6JDG - chains B and G of the 7 polymer chains in the assembly; structure by X-ray diffraction, 2.39 A resolution.

Chain B:
Molecule: Single-stranded DNA-binding protein
Organism: Pseudomonas aeruginosa PAO1
UniProtKB: P40947 (SSB_PSEAE); numbering as in UniProt (aligned over 1-115)
Sequence (121 residues; numbered 1 to 121; the number before each row is that of its first residue):
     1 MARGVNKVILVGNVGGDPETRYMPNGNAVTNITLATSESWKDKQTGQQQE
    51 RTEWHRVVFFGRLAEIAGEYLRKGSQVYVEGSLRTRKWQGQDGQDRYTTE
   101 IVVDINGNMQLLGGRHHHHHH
Unresolved in the structure: 1-2, 40-49, 90-92, 114-121
Construct notes: expression tag (116-121)
Reported in the primary citation:
  - binding site for the 20-nt DNA strand (chain G): Arg3, Asn13, Glu19, Arg21, Thr33, Ser37, Glu50, Thr52, Trp54, Arg56, Arg62, Lys73, Tyr97, Asn106
  - binding site for the 20-nt DNA strand: Arg3, Lys7, Asn13, Gly15, Thr33, Thr52, Trp54, Tyr70, Arg86, Trp88, Asn106
  - binding site for the 20-nt DNA strand: Arg3, Gly15, Thr33, Thr52, Trp54

Chain G:
Molecule: 20-nt DNA strand
Sequence (20 nucleotides; numbered 1 to 20; the number before each row is that of its first residue):
     1 TTTTTTTTTTTTTTTTTTTT
Unresolved in the structure: 1, 13-14, 16, 18-20

Interface between chain B and chain G:
Pairs across the interface - 23 pairs, chain B then chain G:
  Asn13(B) - DT8(G)  base contact
  Asn13(B) - DT9(G)  sugar contact
  Val14(B) - DT8(G)  sugar contact
  Gly15(B) - DT7(G)  base contact
  Gly15(B) - DT8(G)  sugar contact
  Glu19(B) - DT3(G)  base contact
  Arg21(B) - DT3(G)  hydrogen bond to the base
  Thr33(B) - DT5(G)  base contact
  Thr33(B) - DT7(G)  hydrogen bond to the base
  Ala35(B) - DT8(G)  base contact
  Ser37(B) - DT10(G)  base contact
  Glu50(B) - DT10(G)  hydrogen bond to the base
  Thr52(B) - DT8(G)  hydrogen bond to the base
  Trp54(B) - DT7(G)  stacking on the base
  Trp54(B) - DT8(G)  base contact
  Arg56(B) - DT5(G)  hydrogen bond to the base
  Lys73(B) - DT8(G)  salt bridge to the phosphate
  Lys73(B) - DT9(G)  phosphate contact
  Gly74(B) - DT8(G)  phosphate contact
  Gly74(B) - DT9(G)  sugar contact
  Trp88(B) - DT4(G)  base contact
  Trp88(B) - DT5(G)  base contact
  Thr98(B) - DT5(G)  base contact
Also at the interface, not in a pair above, chain G (8 interface residues in all): DT6

Summary:
The interface between chain B and chain G involves 16 residues on one side and 8 on the other; the contacts
include 5 hydrogen bonds, 1 salt bridge and 1 aromatic stacking contact. Among the polar pairs are
Arg21(B)-DT3(G), Thr33(B)-DT7(G) and Glu50(B)-DT10(G). From the paper: a binding site for the 20-nt DNA strand
(chain G) at Arg3(B), Asn13(B) and Glu19(B) among others; a binding site for the 20-nt DNA strand at Arg3(B),
Lys7(B) and Asn13(B) among others.
Chain B is Single-stranded DNA-binding protein (Pseudomonas aeruginosa PAO1) and chain G is a 20-nt DNA
strand; the structure, Complexed crystal structure of PaSSB with ssDNA dT20 at 2.39 angstrom resolution, was
determined by X-ray diffraction.
